PDB entry 8WNY | electron microscopy, 3.50 A resolution | chains A and B

== Chain A ==
Name: Amino acid transporter heavy chain SLC3A2
Organism: Homo sapiens
UniProt: P08195 (4F2_HUMAN), isoform P08195-5; residue numbers follow UniProt; this construct covers 1-631
Amino-acid sequence (631 residues; numbered 1 to 631; the number before each row is that of its first residue):
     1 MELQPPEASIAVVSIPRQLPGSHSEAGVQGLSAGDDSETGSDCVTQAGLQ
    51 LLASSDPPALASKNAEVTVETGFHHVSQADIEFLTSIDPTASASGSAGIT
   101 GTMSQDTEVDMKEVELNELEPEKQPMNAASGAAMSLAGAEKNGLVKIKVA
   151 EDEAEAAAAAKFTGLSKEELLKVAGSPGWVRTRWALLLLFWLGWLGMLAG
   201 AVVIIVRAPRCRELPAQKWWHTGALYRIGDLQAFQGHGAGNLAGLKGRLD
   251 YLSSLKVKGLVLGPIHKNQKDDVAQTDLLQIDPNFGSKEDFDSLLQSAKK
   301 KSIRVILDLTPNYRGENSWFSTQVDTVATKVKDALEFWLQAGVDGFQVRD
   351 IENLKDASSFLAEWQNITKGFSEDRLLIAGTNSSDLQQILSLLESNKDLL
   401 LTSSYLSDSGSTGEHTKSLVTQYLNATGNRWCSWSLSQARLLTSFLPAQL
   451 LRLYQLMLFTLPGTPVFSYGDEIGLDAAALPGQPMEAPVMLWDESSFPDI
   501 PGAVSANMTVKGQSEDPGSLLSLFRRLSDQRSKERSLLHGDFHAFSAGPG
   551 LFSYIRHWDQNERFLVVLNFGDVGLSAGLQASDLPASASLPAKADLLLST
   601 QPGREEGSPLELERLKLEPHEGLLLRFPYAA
Unresolved in the structure: 1-162, 631
Glycans and other covalent adducts: N-acetylglucosamine (NAG) linked to Asn366, Asn382, Asn425, Asn507
Curated features (UniProtKB/Swiss-Prot):
  - modified residue: Met1 (N-acetylmethionine)

== Chain B ==
Name: Asc-type amino acid transporter 1
Organism: Homo sapiens
UniProt: Q9NS82 (AAA1_HUMAN); numbering as in UniProt (aligned over 1-523)
Amino-acid sequence (523 residues; each row starts with the number of its first residue):
     1 MAGHTQQPSGRGNPRPAPSPSPVPGTVPGASERVALKKEIGLLSACTIII
    51 GNIIGSGIFISPKGVLEHSGSVGLALFVWVLGGGVTALGSLCYAELGVAI
   101 PKSGGDYAYVTEIFGGLAGFLLLWSAVLIMYPTSLAVISMTFSNYVLQPV
   151 FPNCIPPTTASRVLSMACLMLLTWVNSSSVRWATRIQDMFTGGKLLALSL
   201 IIGVGLLQIFQGHFEELRPSNAFAFWMTPSVGHLALAFLQGSFAFSGWNF
   251 LNYVTEEMVDARKNLPRAIFISIPLVTFVYTFTNIAYFTAMSPQELLSSN
   301 AVAVTFGEKLLGYFSWVMPVSVALSTFGGINGYLFTYSRLCFSGAREGHL
   351 PSLLAMIHVRHCTPIPALLVCCGATAVIMLVGDTYTLINYVSFINYLCYG
   401 VTILGLLLLRWRRPALHRPIKVNLLIPVAYLVFWAFLLVFSFISEPMVCG
   451 VGVIIILTGVPIFFLGVFWRSKPKCVHRLTESMTHWGQELCFVVYPQDAP
   501 EEEENGPCPPSLLPATDKPSKPQ
Unresolved in the structure: 1-41, 498-523
Residues lining bound ligands: D-serine (DSN): Asn52, Ile53, Ile54, Gly55, Ser56, Gly57, Ser134, Ile138, Phe243, Ala244, Phe245, Ser246, Tyr333
Curated features (UniProtKB/Swiss-Prot):
  - natural variant: Glu112 (E112D: In a family with cystinuria)
From the paper describing this entry:
  - binding site for D-serine: Asn52, Ile53, Ser56, Gly57, Phe243, Ala244, Tyr333

== Interface between chain A and chain B ==
Cross-chain cystine bridges: Cys211(A)-Cys154(B)
Residue-residue contacts (38):
  Thr163(A) - Ser352(B)
  Gly164(A) - Thr484(B)
  Leu165(A) - Met356(B)  hydrophobic
  Leu165(A) - Gln488(B)
  Leu165(A) - Tyr495(B)  hydrophobic
  Ser166(A) - His485(B)
  Ser166(A) - Gln488(B)  hydrogen bond (backbone-side chain)
  Glu168(A) - Val359(B)
  Glu168(A) - Val494(B)
  Leu171(A) - Gln488(B)
  Leu171(A) - Phe492(B)
  Leu171(A) - Val493(B)
  Leu171(A) - Val494(B)  hydrophobic
  Lys172(A) - Phe492(B)
  Ala174(A) - Glu489(B)
  Trp179(A) - Glu489(B)
  Trp179(A) - Leu490(B)  hydrophobic
  Arg183(A) - His358(B)
  Arg183(A) - Cys491(B)
  Leu186(A) - Leu490(B)  hydrophobic
  Leu187(A) - Trp174(B)
  Trp191(A) - Trp174(B)  hydrophobic
  Trp194(A) - Ala167(B)  hydrogen bond (side chain-backbone)
  Met197(A) - Val163(B)
  Ala201(A) - Val163(B)  hydrophobic
  Ile205(A) - Leu147(B)  hydrophobic
  Ile205(A) - Phe151(B)  hydrophobic
  Ile205(A) - Ala160(B)  hydrophobic
  Ala208(A) - Phe151(B)  hydrophobic
  Ala208(A) - Pro157(B)  hydrophobic
  Pro209(A) - Phe151(B)
  Arg210(A) - Val150(B)
  Arg210(A) - Phe151(B)
  Cys211(A) - Pro152(B)
  Cys211(A) - Asn153(B)  hydrogen bond (side chain-backbone)
  Cys211(A) - Cys154(B)  disulfide
  Arg535(A) - Asn153(B)
  Gln560(A) - Cys154(B)
Also at the interface, not in a pair above, chain A (28 interface residues in all): Phe190, Leu198, Arg212, Leu214, Lys533
Also at the interface, not in a pair above, chain B (32 interface residues in all): Leu164, Met166, Met170, Leu171, Gln294, Arg360, Ile365
The authors on this interface:
  - specific contacts: Cys211(A)-Cys154(B) (covalent link)

== Overview ==
28 residues of chain A and 32 residues of chain B are in contact; the contacts include 1 disulfide bond and 3
hydrogen bonds. Polar contacts include Ser166(A)-Gln488(B), Trp194(A)-Ala167(B) and Cys211(A)-Asn153(B). The
paper describes a contact between Cys211(A) and Cys154(B). From the paper: a binding site for D-serine at
Asn52(B), Ile53(B) and Ser56(B) among others.
Here chain A is Amino acid transporter heavy chain SLC3A2 and chain B is Asc-type amino acid transporter 1,
both from Homo sapiens. Entry 8WNY (Cryo EM map of SLC7A10-SLC3A2 complex in the D-serine bound state) was
determined by electron microscopy (same publication as 8WNS and 8WNT).
